7PIK - chains B and C of the 7 polymer chains in the assembly; structure by electron microscopy, 2.68 A resolution.

[Chain B (and C)]
Protein: Transposon Tn7 transposition protein TnsB
From: Escherichia coli
Notes: chain C of this document is another copy of the same molecule, construct and numbering; everything in this record applies to it too
UniProt: P13989 (TNSB_ECOLX); residues 1-702 here = UniProt positions 1-702
Amino-acid sequence (703 residues; row label = number of the first residue in the row; numbering starts at 0):
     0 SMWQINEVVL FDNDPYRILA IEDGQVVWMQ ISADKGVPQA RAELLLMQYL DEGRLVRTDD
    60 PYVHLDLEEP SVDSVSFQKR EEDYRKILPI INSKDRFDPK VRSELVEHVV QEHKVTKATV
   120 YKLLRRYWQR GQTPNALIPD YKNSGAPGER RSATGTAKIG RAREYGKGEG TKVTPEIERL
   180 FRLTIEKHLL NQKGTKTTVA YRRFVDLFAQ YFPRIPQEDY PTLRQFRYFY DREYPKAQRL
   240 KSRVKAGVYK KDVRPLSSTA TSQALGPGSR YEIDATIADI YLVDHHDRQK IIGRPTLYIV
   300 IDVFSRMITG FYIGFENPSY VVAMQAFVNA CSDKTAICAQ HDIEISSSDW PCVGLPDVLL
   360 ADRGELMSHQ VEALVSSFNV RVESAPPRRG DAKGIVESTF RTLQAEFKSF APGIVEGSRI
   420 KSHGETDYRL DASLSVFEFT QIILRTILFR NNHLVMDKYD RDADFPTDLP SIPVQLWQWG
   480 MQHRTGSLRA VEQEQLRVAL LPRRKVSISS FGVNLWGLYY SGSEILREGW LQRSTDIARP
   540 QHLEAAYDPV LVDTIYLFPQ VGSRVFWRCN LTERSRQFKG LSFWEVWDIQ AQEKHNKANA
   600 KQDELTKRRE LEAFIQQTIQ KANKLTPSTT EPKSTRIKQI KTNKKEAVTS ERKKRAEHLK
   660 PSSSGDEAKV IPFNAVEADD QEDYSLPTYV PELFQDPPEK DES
Disordered / not traced: 0, 164-166, 237-262, 413-430, 530-538, 598-702 (chain C: 0, 151-168, 236-262, 414-430, 535-539, 625-702)
Construct notes: expression tag (0)
UniProt features mapped onto this chain:
  - DNA-binding region: Val105 to Arg124 (H-T-H motif)
  - region: Tyr140 to Val172 (Linker 1), Pro234 to Gly267 (Linker 2)
  - mutagenesis: Leu43 (L43W: Binds dsDNA less well, 80% reduction in transposition efficiency), Lys99 to Arg101 (Reduced DNA-binding, loss of transposition), Thr115 to Thr118 (Reduced DNA-binding, loss of transposition), Lys116 (K116A: Nearly wild-type DNA-binding, 50% transposition efficiency), Tyr120 to Lys121 (Reduced DNA-binding, loss of transposition), Arg124 to Arg125 (Reduced DNA-binding, loss of transposition), Pro133 (P133W: Binds dsDNA less well, 50% reduction in transposition efficiency), Ser143 to Arg150 (Reduced DNA-binding, loss of transposition), Lys157 (K157A: Nearly wild-type DNA-binding, only 10% transposition efficiency), Arg160 (R160A: Nearly wild-type DNA-binding, only 25% transposition efficiency), Arg223 (R223A: Reduced DNA-binding, loss of transposition), Gln224 to Arg226 (Reduced DNA-binding, loss of transposition), 13 further mutagenesis entries in UniProt
What the authors report for this chain:
  - catalytic residues: Asp273, Asp361, Glu396 (citing earlier work)
  - self-association interface (contacts with another copy of this molecule): Leu525
  - binding site for Right end fragment of Tn7 transposon: Lys34, Gly35, Arg101, Ser102, Lys116, Tyr120, Tyr140, Ser143, Gly147, Arg150, Lys157, Arg162, Glu163, Thr221, Arg223, Gln224, Tyr227
  - binding site for Right end fragment of Tn7 transposon: Arg160, Thr196, Thr197, Arg201, Arg226
  - mutagenesis - K116A: decreased growth
  - mutagenesis - L43W, K116A, P133W, K157A, L525W: decreased binding to Right end fragment of Tn7 transposon
  - mutagenesis - R160A: unchanged binding to Right end fragment of Tn7 transposon

[Interface between chain B and chain C]
Residue-residue contacts - 25 pairs, chain B then chain C:
  Glu21(B) with Ser486(C)
  Glu68(B) with Glu523(C); Trp566(C)
  Ser70(B) with Glu527(C)
  Val71(B) with Glu527(C); Gln559(C)
  Glu80(B) with Arg563(C), salt bridge
  Asn91(B) with Ser376(C); Phe377(C); Asn378(C); Arg488(C)
  Lys93(B) with Asp356(C), salt bridge
  Thr398(B) with Ile618(C)
  Ser432(B) with Ala621(C), hydrogen bond (side chain-backbone)
  Leu433(B) with Ala621(C), hydrophobic
  Glu437(B) with Thr617(C)
  Arg444(B) with Phe613(C)
  Phe448(B) with Arg607(C); Leu610(C), hydrophobic
  His452(B) with Glu603(C); Lys606(C)
  Leu453(B) with Glu603(C)
  Val454(B) with Glu603(C)
  Asp467(B) with Lys596(C)
  Gln481(B) with Phe510(C)
Other interface residues (no listed pair), chain B (28 interface residues in all): Asp72, Phe76, Gln77, Arg79, Tyr83, Leu87, Pro133, Ile441, Thr445, Pro469
Other interface residues (no listed pair), chain C (27 interface residues in all): Ser375, Trp529, Val564, Lys600, Ile614, Asn622

[In short]
28 residues of chain B and 27 residues of chain C are in contact, with 1 hydrogen bond and 2 salt bridges.
Among the polar pairs are Glu80(B)-Arg563(C), Lys93(B)-Asp356(C) and Ser432(B)-Ala621(C). From the paper:
catalytic residues Asp273(B), Asp361(B) and Glu396(B); L43W, K116A and P133W of chain B, among others, reduce
binding to Right end fragment of Tn7 transposon; 6 substitutions were tested in all.
Chain B and chain C are both Transposon Tn7 transposition protein TnsB (Escherichia coli); the structure,
Cryo-EM structure of E. coli TnsB in complex with right end fragment of Tn7 transposon, was determined by
electron microscopy.
